Entry 5T7D (X-ray diffraction, 1.40 A resolution); this record covers chain A.

[Chain A]
Molecule: Phosphinothricin N-acetyltransferase
From: Streptomyces hygroscopicus
Notes: EC 2.3.1.183
UniProt: P16426 (PAT_STRHY); numbering as in UniProt (aligned over 1-183)
Sequence (189 residues; numbered -5 to 183; the number before each row is that of its first residue; numbers below 1 keep their minus sign (Gly-5 is residue -5)):
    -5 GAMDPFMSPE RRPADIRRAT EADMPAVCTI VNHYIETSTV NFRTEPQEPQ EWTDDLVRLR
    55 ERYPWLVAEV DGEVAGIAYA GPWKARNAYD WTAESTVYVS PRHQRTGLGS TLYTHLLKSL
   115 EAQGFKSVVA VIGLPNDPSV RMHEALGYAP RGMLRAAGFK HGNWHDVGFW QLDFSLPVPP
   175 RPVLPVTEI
Disordered / not traced: -5 to 7, 181-183
Construct notes: expression tag (-5 to 0)
Small-molecule neighbours: acetyl coenzyme A (ACO): Tyr28, Val34, Ser89, Thr90, Val91, Tyr92, Val93, Gln98, Arg99, Thr100, Gly101, Leu102, Gly103, Ser104, Tyr107, Ala124, Val125, Ile126, Asn130, Pro132, Ser133, Arg135, Met136, His137
Reported in the primary citation:
  - catalytic residues: Glu88, Ser133, His137
  - mutagenesis - N35D, N35T, F36A, Y73F, K78A, R80A, Y83F, E88A, E88Q, T90A, Y92F, V125I, V125L: decreased catalytic activity on aminoadipate
  - mutagenesis - K78A, Y83F, E88A, E88Q: increased catalytic activity on tryptophan
  - mutagenesis - Y107F, H137A: decreased expression
  - mutagenesis - Y73F, T90A, Y92F: decreased catalytic activity on tryptophan

[Summary]
Bound to chain A: acetyl coenzyme A. From the paper: catalytic residues Glu88, Ser133 and His137; N35D, N35T
and F36A, among others, reduce catalytic activity on aminoadipate; 15 substitutions were tested in all.
Chain A is Phosphinothricin N-acetyltransferase (Streptomyces hygroscopicus); the structure, Crystal structure
of Streptomyces hygroscopicus bialaphos resistance (BAR) protein in complex with acetyl coenzyme A, was
determined by X-ray diffraction together with 5T7E from the same study.
